Entry 5C1P (X-ray diffraction, 2.40 A resolution); this record covers chains A and B.

# Chain A (and B)
Protein: D-alanine--D-alanine ligase
Organism: Yersinia pestis
Notes: EC 6.3.2.4; chain B of this document is another copy of the same molecule, construct and numbering; everything in this record applies to it too
Reference sequence: Q8ZIE7 (DDL_YERPE); numbering as in UniProt (aligned over 1-306)
Amino-acid sequence (306 residues; each row starts with the number of its first residue):
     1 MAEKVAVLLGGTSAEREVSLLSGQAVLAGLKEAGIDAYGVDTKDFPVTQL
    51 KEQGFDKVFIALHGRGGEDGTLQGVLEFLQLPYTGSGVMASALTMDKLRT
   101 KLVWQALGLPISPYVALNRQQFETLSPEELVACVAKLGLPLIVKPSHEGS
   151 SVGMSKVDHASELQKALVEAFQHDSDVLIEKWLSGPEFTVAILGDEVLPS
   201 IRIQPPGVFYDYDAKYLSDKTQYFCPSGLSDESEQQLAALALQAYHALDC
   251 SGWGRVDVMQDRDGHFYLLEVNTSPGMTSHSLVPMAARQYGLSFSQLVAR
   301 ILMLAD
Unresolved in the structure: 148-150, 206-219 (chain B: 148-151, 216-219)
Curated features (UniProtKB/Swiss-Prot):
  - binding site (ATP): Val134 to Thr189
  - binding site (Mg(2+)): Asp257, Glu270, Asn272
Metal / ion sites: Na+: Glu68, Ser91, Thr94, Thr273

# Chain A / chain B interface
Pairs across the interface (34; chain A residue first):
  Val47(A) - Phe78(B)  hydrophobic
  Thr48(A) - Thr48(B)
  Thr48(A) - Phe78(B)
  Thr71(A) - Gly74(B)
  Thr71(A) - Glu77(B)
  Gly74(A) - Thr71(B)
  Val75(A) - Val75(B)  hydrophobic
  Val75(A) - Phe78(B)  hydrophobic
  Glu77(A) - Thr71(B)
  Phe78(A) - Val47(B)  hydrophobic
  Phe78(A) - Thr48(B)
  Phe78(A) - Thr71(B)
  Val88(A) - Val88(B)  hydrophobic
  Met89(A) - Ala92(B)  hydrophobic
  Met89(A) - Leu93(B)
  Met89(A) - Asp96(B)
  Met89(A) - Arg99(B)
  Ala92(A) - Met89(B)
  Leu93(A) - Met89(B)
  Asp96(A) - Met89(B)
  Arg99(A) - Met89(B)
  Arg99(A) - His246(B)  hydrogen bond (side chain-backbone)
  Arg99(A) - Ala247(B)  hydrogen bond (side chain-backbone)
  Arg99(A) - Leu248(B)
  Arg99(A) - Asp249(B)
  Leu102(A) - Ala106(B)
  Val103(A) - Leu102(B)  hydrophobic
  Val103(A) - Val103(B)  hydrophobic
  Ala106(A) - Leu102(B)
  Leu107(A) - Leu102(B)  hydrophobic
  His246(A) - Arg99(B)  hydrogen bond (backbone-side chain)
  Ala247(A) - Arg99(B)  hydrogen bond (backbone-side chain)
  Leu248(A) - Arg99(B)
  Asp249(A) - Arg99(B)
Also at the interface, not in a pair above, chain A (26 interface residues in all): Gln49, Glu52, Arg65, Gly70, Gln105
Also at the interface, not in a pair above, chain B (27 interface residues in all): Pro46, Gln49, Glu52, Gly70, Gln80, Gln105, Leu107

# Summary
The interface between chain A and chain B involves 26 residues on one side and 27 on the other; the contacts
include 4 hydrogen bonds. Polar pairs include Arg99(A)-His246(B) and Arg99(A)-Ala247(B). From UniProt:
ATP-binding residues Val134(A) and Thr189(A) and 3 Mg2+-binding residues on chain A.
Chain A and chain B are both D-alanine--D-alanine ligase (Yersinia pestis); the structure, Crystal structure
of ADP and D-alanyl-D-alanine complexed D-alanine-D-alanine ligase(DDL) from Yersinia pestis, was determined
by X-ray diffraction, deposited together with 5BPF, 5BPH, 5C1O and 4ZQI.
